Entry 4CA2 (X-ray diffraction, 2.10 A resolution); this record covers chain A.

# Chain A
Protein: Carbonic anhydrase II
Organism: Homo sapiens
Notes: EC 4.2.1.1
Reference sequence: P00918 (CAH2_HUMAN); the author numbering skips numbers that UniProt does not, so the offset changes along the chain: 2-125 = UniProt 1-124; 127-261 = UniProt 125-259
Chain sequence (260 residues; numbered 1 to 261; 1 number in that range is skipped by the numbering (no residue carries it; nothing is unmodelled there); the number before each row is that of its first residue):
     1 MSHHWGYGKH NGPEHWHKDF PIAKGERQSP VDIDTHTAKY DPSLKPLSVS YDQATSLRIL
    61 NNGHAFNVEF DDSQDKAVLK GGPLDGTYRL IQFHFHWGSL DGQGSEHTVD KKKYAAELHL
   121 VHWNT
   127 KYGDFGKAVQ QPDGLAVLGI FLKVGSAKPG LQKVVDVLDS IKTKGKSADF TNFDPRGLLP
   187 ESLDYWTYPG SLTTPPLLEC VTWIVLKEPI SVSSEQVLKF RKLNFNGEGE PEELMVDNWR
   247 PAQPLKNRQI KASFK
Not modelled in the structure: 1-4, 261
Ion coordination: Zn2+: His-94, His-96, His-119; Hg2+: Gln-137, Glu-205, Cys-206

# In short
The Zn2+ site is built by His-94, His-96 and His-119. The Hg2+ site is built by Gln-137, Glu-205 and Cys-206.
Chain A is Carbonic anhydrase II (Homo sapiens); the structure, Engineering the hydrophobic pocket of carbonic
anhydrase II, was determined by X-ray diffraction (same publication as 6CA2, 7CA2, 8CA2 and 9CA2).
